Entry 1LDB (X-ray diffraction, 2.80 A resolution); this record covers chains A and C of the 4 polymer chains in the assembly.

== Chain A (and C) ==
Molecule: Apo-L-lactate dehydrogenase
Source organism: Geobacillus stearothermophilus
Notes: EC 1.1.1.27; chain C of this document is another copy of the same molecule, construct and numbering; everything in this record applies to it too
UniProt: P00344 (LDH_BACST); residues 15-331 here correspond to UniProt positions 1-317 (UniProt number = residue number - 14)
Chain sequence (317 residues; row label = number of the first residue in the row):
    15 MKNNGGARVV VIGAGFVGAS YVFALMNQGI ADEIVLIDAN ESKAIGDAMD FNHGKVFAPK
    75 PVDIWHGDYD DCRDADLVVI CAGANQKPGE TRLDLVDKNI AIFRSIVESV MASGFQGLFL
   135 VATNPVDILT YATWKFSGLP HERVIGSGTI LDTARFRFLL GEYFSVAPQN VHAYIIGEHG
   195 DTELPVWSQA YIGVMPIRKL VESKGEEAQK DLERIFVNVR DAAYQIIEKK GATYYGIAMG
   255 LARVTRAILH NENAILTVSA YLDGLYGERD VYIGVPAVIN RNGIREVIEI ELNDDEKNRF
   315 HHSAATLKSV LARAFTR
Disordered / not traced: 80-81, 100-107, 212-224
Curated features (UniProtKB/Swiss-Prot):
  - active site: H193 (Proton acceptor)
  - binding site (NAD(+)): F30, V31, D52, K57, Y83, G97, A98, S119, A136 to N138, S161
  - binding site (substrate): Q100, R106, N138 to D141, D166 to R169, T247
  - binding site (beta-D-fructose 1,6-bisphosphate): R171, Q183 to H186
  - modified residue: Y238 (Phosphotyrosine)

== Interface between chain A and chain C ==
Residue-residue contacts - 67 pairs, chain A then chain C:
  F30(A) with F30(C), hydrophobic
  A33(A) with Y249(C)
  S34(A) with F37(C)
  F37(A) with S34(C); F37(C), hydrophobic; Y249(C), hydrophobic; M253(C), hydrophobic
  M40(A) with M253(C), hydrophobic
  N41(A) with N41(C); Q42(C), hydrogen bond; M253(C), hydrogen bond
  Q42(A) with N41(C), hydrogen bond
  S56(A) with K243(C)
  K57(A) with K243(C), hydrogen bond (backbone-backbone)
  I59(A) with K243(C)
  G60(A) with K244(C)
  D61(A) with K244(C), salt bridge; Y249(C)
  M63(A) with I240(C), hydrophobic
  D64(A) with I240(C); K244(C), salt bridge; Y248(C), hydrogen bond (side chain-backbone); Y249(C), hydrogen bond (side chain-backbone); G250(C), hydrogen bond (side chain-backbone)
  F65(A) with Y249(C), hydrophobic
  N66(A) with F172(C)
  H67(A) with A168(C); R169(C), hydrogen bond
  G68(A) with M253(C)
  K69(A) with F172(C)
  V70(A) with P182(C), hydrophobic; Q183(C)
  F71(A) with I164(C); A168(C), hydrophobic; G254(C); R257(C)
  A72(A) with M253(C), hydrophobic
  I164(A) with F71(C)
  A168(A) with H67(C); F71(C), hydrophobic
  R169(A) with H67(C), hydrogen bond
  F172(A) with N66(C); K69(C)
  P182(A) with V70(C), hydrophobic
  Q183(A) with V70(C)
  I240(A) with M63(C), hydrophobic; D64(C)
  K243(A) with S56(C); K57(C), hydrogen bond (backbone-backbone); I59(C)
  K244(A) with G60(C); D61(C), salt bridge; D64(C), salt bridge
  Y248(A) with D64(C), hydrogen bond (backbone-side chain)
  Y249(A) with A33(C); F37(C), hydrophobic; D61(C); D64(C), hydrogen bond (backbone-side chain); F65(C), hydrophobic
  G250(A) with D64(C), hydrogen bond (backbone-side chain)
  M253(A) with F37(C), hydrophobic; M40(C), hydrophobic; N41(C), hydrogen bond; G68(C); A72(C), hydrophobic
  G254(A) with F71(C)
  R257(A) with F71(C)
Also at the interface, not in a pair above, chain A (46 interface residues in all): A38, K74, L165, R171, A181, A236, Q239, T247, A252
Also at the interface, not in a pair above, chain C (46 interface residues in all): A38, K74, L165, R171, A181, A236, Q239, T247, A252

== Overview ==
The chain A/chain C interface involves 46 residues from each chain; the contacts include 14 hydrogen bonds and
4 salt bridges. Polar pairs include D61(A)-K244(C), D64(A)-K244(C) and N41(A)-Q42(C).
Chain A and chain C are both Apo-L-lactate dehydrogenase (Geobacillus stearothermophilus); the structure,
Structure determination and refinement of bacillus stearothermophilus lactate dehydrogenase, was determined by
X-ray diffraction (same publication as 2LDB).
